PDB entry 1GQ7 | X-ray diffraction, 2.45 A resolution | chains A and C of the 6 polymer chains in the assembly

[Chain A (and C)]
Name: Proclavaminate amidino hydrolase
Organism: Streptomyces clavuligerus
Notes: EC 3.5.3.11; chain C of this document is another copy of the same molecule, construct and numbering; everything in this record applies to it too
UniProt: P37819 (SPEB_STRCL); residues 1-313 here = UniProt positions 1-313
Sequence (313 residues; row label = number of the first residue in the row):
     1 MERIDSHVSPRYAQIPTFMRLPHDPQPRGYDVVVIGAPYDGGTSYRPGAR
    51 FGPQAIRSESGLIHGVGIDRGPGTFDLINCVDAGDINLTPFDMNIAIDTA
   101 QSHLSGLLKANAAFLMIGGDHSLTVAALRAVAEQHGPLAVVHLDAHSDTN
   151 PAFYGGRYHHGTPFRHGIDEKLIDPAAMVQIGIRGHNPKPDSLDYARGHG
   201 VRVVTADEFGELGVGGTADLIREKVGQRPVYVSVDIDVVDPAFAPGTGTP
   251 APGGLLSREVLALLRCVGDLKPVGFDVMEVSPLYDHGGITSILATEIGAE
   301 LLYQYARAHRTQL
Disordered / not traced: 1-8, 310-313
Bound ions: Mn2+ site 1: His-121, Asp-144, Asp-148, Asp-235; Mn2+ site 2: Asp-144, His-146, Asp-235, Asp-237

[How chain A and chain C interact]
Residue-residue contacts (47):
  Ser-44(A) / Arg-11(C)  hydrogen bond
  Ser-44(A) / Tyr-12(C)
  Tyr-45(A) / Arg-11(C)
  Tyr-45(A) / Tyr-12(C)  hydrophobic
  Tyr-45(A) / Ser-58(C)
  Tyr-45(A) / Gly-61(C)
  Tyr-45(A) / Leu-62(C)  hydrophobic
  Arg-46(A) / Glu-59(C)  salt bridge
  Arg-46(A) / Gly-287(C)  hydrogen bond (side chain-backbone)
  Arg-46(A) / Ile-292(C)
  Ile-183(A) / Ile-68(C)  hydrophobic
  Arg-184(A) / Ile-68(C)
  Gly-185(A) / Gly-67(C)
  Gly-185(A) / Ile-68(C)
  His-186(A) / Ile-63(C)
  His-186(A) / His-64(C)  hydrogen bond (side chain-backbone)
  His-186(A) / Val-66(C)  hydrogen bond (side chain-backbone)
  His-186(A) / Gly-67(C)
  His-186(A) / Glu-296(C)  salt bridge
  Asn-187(A) / His-64(C)
  Asn-187(A) / Val-66(C)  hydrogen bond (backbone-backbone)
  Asn-187(A) / Gly-67(C)  hydrogen bond (backbone-backbone)
  Asn-187(A) / Ile-68(C)
  Lys-189(A) / Val-66(C)
  Pro-190(A) / Val-66(C)
  Pro-190(A) / Gly-71(C)
  Leu-193(A) / Ile-68(C)  hydrophobic
  Leu-193(A) / Asp-69(C)
  Arg-197(A) / Asp-69(C)  salt bridge
  Asp-240(A) / Phe-243(C)
  Asp-240(A) / Ser-257(C)
  Pro-241(A) / Ile-289(C)  hydrophobic
  Ala-242(A) / Ala-242(C)
  Ala-242(A) / Phe-243(C)  hydrophobic
  Pro-245(A) / Ile-289(C)  hydrophobic
  Thr-249(A) / Leu-62(C)
  Pro-250(A) / Ile-292(C)  hydrophobic
  Pro-252(A) / Ile-292(C)  hydrophobic
  Pro-252(A) / Leu-293(C)  hydrophobic
  Pro-252(A) / Glu-296(C)
  Gly-253(A) / Ser-257(C)
  Gly-253(A) / Arg-258(C)
  Gly-254(A) / Arg-258(C)
  Leu-255(A) / Arg-258(C)
  Leu-256(A) / Arg-258(C)
  Glu-259(A) / Arg-258(C)  salt bridge
  Tyr-284(A) / Gly-287(C)
Also at the interface, not in a pair above, chain A (30 interface residues in all): Pro-188, Thr-205, Phe-243, Gly-248, His-286
Also at the interface, not in a pair above, chain C (28 interface residues in all): Gly-65, Pro-72, Leu-256, Leu-261, His-286, Gly-288

[Overview]
Chain A and chain C form an interface of 30 and 28 residues respectively; the contacts include 6 hydrogen
bonds and 4 salt bridges. Polar pairs include Arg-46(A)/Glu-59(C), His-186(A)/Glu-296(C) and
Arg-197(A)/Asp-69(C). The Mn2+ site 1 is built by His-121(A), Asp-144(A), Asp-148(A) and Asp-235(A).
Both chains are Proclavaminate amidino hydrolase (Streptomyces clavuligerus). Entry 1GQ7 (Proclavaminate
amidino hydrolase from streptomyces clavuligerus) was determined by X-ray diffraction, deposited together with
1GQ6.
